8VAN - chains A and E of the 7 polymer chains in the assembly; structure by electron microscopy, 7.70 A resolution (low resolution: residue-level contacts below are approximate; hydrogen-bond / salt-bridge calls are withheld).

# Chain A
Protein: DNA polymerase III subunit delta
From: Escherichia coli
UniProt: P28630 (HOLA_ECOLI); residues 1-343 here = UniProt positions 1-343
Amino-acid sequence (343 residues; row label = number of the first residue in the row):
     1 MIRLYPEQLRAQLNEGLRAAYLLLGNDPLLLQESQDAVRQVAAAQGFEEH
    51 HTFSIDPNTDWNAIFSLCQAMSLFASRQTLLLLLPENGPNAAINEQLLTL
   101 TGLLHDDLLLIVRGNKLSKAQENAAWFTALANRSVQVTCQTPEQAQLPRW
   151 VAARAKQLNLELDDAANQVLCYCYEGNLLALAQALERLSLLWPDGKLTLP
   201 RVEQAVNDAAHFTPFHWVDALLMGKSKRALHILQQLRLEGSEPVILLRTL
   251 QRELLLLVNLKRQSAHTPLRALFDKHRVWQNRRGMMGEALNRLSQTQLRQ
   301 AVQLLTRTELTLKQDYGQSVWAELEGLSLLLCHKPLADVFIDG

# Chain E
Protein: DNA polymerase III subunit delta'
From: Escherichia coli
UniProt: P28631 (HOLB_ECOLI); numbering as in UniProt (aligned over 1-334)
Amino-acid sequence (337 residues; each row starts with the number of its first residue; numbers below 1 keep their minus sign (Gly-2 is residue -2)):
    -2 GPHMRWYPWLRPDFEKLVASYQAGRGHHALLIQALPGMGDDALIYALSRY
    48 LLCQQPQGHKSCGHCRGCQLMQAGTHPDYYTLAPEKGKNTLGVDAVREVT
    98 EKLNEHARLGGAKVVWVTDAALLTDAAANALLKTLEEPPAETWFFLATRE
   148 PERLLATLRSRCRLHYLAPPPEQYAVTWLSREVTMSQDALLAALRLSAGS
   198 PGAALALFQGDNWQARETLCQALAYSVPSGDWYSLLAALNHEQAPARLHW
   248 LATLLMDALKRHHGAAQVTNVDVPGLVAELANHLSPSRLQAILGDVCHIR
   298 EQLMSVTGINRELLITDLLLRIEHYLQPGVVLPVPHL
Unresolved in the structure: -2 to 0
Sequence notes: expression tag (-2 to 0)
Reported in the primary citation:
  - mutagenesis - K130A: decreased catalytic activity

# Interface between chain A and chain E
Contacting residue pairs - 40 pairs, chain A then chain E:
  Arg248(A) with Gly305(E); Asn307(E); Leu310(E)
  Gln251(A) with Asn307(E); Glu309(E)
  Arg252(A) with Glu309(E)
  Leu255(A) with Glu309(E); Leu310(E)
  Asn259(A) with Tyr230(E)
  Arg262(A) with Asp228(E); Leu317(E); Glu320(E)
  Thr296(A) with His321(E)
  Arg299(A) with Gly227(E); Leu317(E); Glu320(E); His321(E); Gln324(E)
  Gln300(A) with His321(E)
  Val302(A) with Asp314(E)
  Gln303(A) with Asp314(E); Leu317(E); Arg318(E); His321(E); Tyr322(E)
  Thr306(A) with Leu310(E); Asp314(E)
  Glu309(A) with Gly305(E); Ile306(E); Leu310(E)
  Leu310(A) with Gln299(E); Val303(E); Ile306(E)
  Lys313(A) with Val303(E); Thr304(E); Gly305(E)
  Gln314(A) with Gln299(E); Ser302(E); Val303(E)
  Tyr316(A) with Thr304(E)
Also at the interface, not in a pair above, chain A (19 interface residues in all): Val258, Gln295
Also at the interface, not in a pair above, chain E (21 interface residues in all): Leu311, Thr313

# Overview
The interface between chain A and chain E involves 19 residues on one side and 21 on the other. From the
paper: K130A of chain E reduces catalytic activity.
Chain A is DNA polymerase III subunit delta and chain E is DNA polymerase III subunit delta', both from
Escherichia coli; the structure, Structure of the E. coli clamp loader bound to the beta clamp in an
Initial-Binding conformation, was determined by electron microscopy, deposited together with 8VAL, 8VAM, 8VAP,
8VAQ, 8VAR, 8VAS and 8VAT.
